PDB entry 4XL3 | X-ray diffraction, 1.70 A resolution | chains A and B

== Chain A (and B) ==
Molecule: Acetyl-CoA acetyltransferase
From: Clostridium acetobutylicum (strain EA 2018)
Notes: EC 2.1.3.9; chain B of this document is another copy of the same molecule, construct and numbering; everything in this record applies to it too
UniProt: F0K5D8 (F0K5D8_CLOAE); numbering as in UniProt (aligned over 1-392)
Sequence (400 residues; each row starts with the number of its first residue):
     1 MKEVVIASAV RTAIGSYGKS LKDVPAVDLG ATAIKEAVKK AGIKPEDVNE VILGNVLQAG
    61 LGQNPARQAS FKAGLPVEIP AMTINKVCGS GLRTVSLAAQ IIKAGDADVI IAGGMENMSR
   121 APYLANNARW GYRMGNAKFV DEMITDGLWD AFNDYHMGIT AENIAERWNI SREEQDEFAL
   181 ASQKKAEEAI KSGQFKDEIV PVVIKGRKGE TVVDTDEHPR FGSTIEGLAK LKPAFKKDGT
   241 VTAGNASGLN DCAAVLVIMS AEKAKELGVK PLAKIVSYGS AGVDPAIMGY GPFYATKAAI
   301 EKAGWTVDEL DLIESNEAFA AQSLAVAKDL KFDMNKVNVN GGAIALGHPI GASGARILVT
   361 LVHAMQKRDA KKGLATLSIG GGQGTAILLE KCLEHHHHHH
Not modelled in the structure: 394-400
Construct notes: engineered mutation Ser-378 (Cys in F0K5D8); expression tag (393-400)

== How chain A and chain B interact ==
Pairs across the interface - 151 pairs, chain A then chain B:
  Met-1(A) / Met-1(B)  hydrophobic
  Met-1(A) / Lys-103(B)
  Met-1(A) / Ala-104(B)
  Tyr-17(A) / Arg-129(B)  hydrogen bond
  Tyr-17(A) / Trp-130(B)  hydrophobic
  Gly-18(A) / Trp-130(B)
  Glu-50(A) / Arg-93(B)  salt bridge
  Gln-58(A) / Gln-58(B)
  Gln-58(A) / Asn-85(B)
  Gln-58(A) / Asp-146(B)
  Ala-59(A) / Ala-59(B)  hydrophobic
  Ala-59(A) / Leu-124(B)
  Ala-59(A) / Asp-146(B)
  Gly-60(A) / Leu-124(B)
  Gly-60(A) / Thr-145(B)
  Gly-60(A) / Asp-146(B)  hydrogen bond (backbone-side chain)
  Leu-61(A) / Asp-146(B)  hydrogen bond (backbone-side chain)
  Gly-62(A) / Thr-145(B)
  Gly-62(A) / Asp-146(B)  hydrogen bond (backbone-side chain)
  Gln-63(A) / Val-87(B)
  Gln-63(A) / Thr-145(B)
  Gln-63(A) / Asp-146(B)
  Gln-63(A) / Gly-147(B)  hydrogen bond (side chain-backbone)
  Gln-63(A) / Leu-148(B)
  Gln-63(A) / Trp-149(B)
  Gln-63(A) / Asp-150(B)
  Gln-63(A) / Met-157(B)
  Gln-63(A) / Gly-380(B)
  Gln-63(A) / Gly-381(B)  hydrogen bond (side chain-backbone)
  Asn-64(A) / Asn-85(B)
  Asn-64(A) / Lys-86(B)
  Asn-64(A) / Val-87(B)
  Asn-64(A) / Gln-383(B)  hydrogen bond
  Arg-67(A) / Val-283(B)  hydrogen bond (side chain-backbone)
  Arg-67(A) / Gly-381(B)  hydrogen bond (side chain-backbone)
  Arg-67(A) / Gly-382(B)  hydrogen bond (side chain-backbone)
  Arg-67(A) / Gln-383(B)
  Gln-68(A) / Ala-151(B)
  Gln-68(A) / Phe-152(B)
  Phe-71(A) / Phe-152(B)  hydrophobic
  Val-77(A) / Gly-282(B)
  Val-77(A) / Val-283(B)
  Glu-78(A) / Gly-282(B)  hydrogen bond (backbone-backbone)
  Pro-80(A) / Lys-86(B)
  Pro-80(A) / Ser-280(B)
  Pro-80(A) / Ala-281(B)
  Pro-80(A) / Gln-383(B)
  Ala-81(A) / Lys-86(B)  hydrogen bond (backbone-side chain)
  Ala-81(A) / Gln-383(B)  hydrogen bond (backbone-side chain)
  Met-82(A) / Asn-85(B)
  Met-82(A) / Arg-93(B)
  Met-82(A) / Leu-97(B)  hydrophobic
  Thr-83(A) / Thr-83(B)
  Thr-83(A) / Ile-84(B)
  Thr-83(A) / Asn-85(B)  hydrogen bond (backbone-backbone)
  Ile-84(A) / Thr-83(B)
  Ile-84(A) / Ile-84(B)  hydrophobic
  Asn-85(A) / Gln-58(B)
  Asn-85(A) / Asn-64(B)
  Asn-85(A) / Met-82(B)
  Asn-85(A) / Thr-83(B)  hydrogen bond (backbone-backbone)
  Lys-86(A) / Asn-64(B)
  Lys-86(A) / Pro-80(B)
  Lys-86(A) / Ala-81(B)  hydrogen bond (side chain-backbone)
  Val-87(A) / Gln-63(B)
  Val-87(A) / Asn-64(B)
  Arg-93(A) / Glu-50(B)  salt bridge
  Arg-93(A) / Met-82(B)
  Arg-93(A) / Ile-101(B)
  Leu-97(A) / Met-82(B)  hydrophobic
  Leu-97(A) / Leu-97(B)  hydrophobic
  Gln-100(A) / Ile-101(B)
  Gln-100(A) / Ala-104(B)
  Gln-100(A) / Asp-106(B)  hydrogen bond
  Ile-101(A) / Arg-93(B)
  Ile-101(A) / Leu-97(B)  hydrophobic
  Ile-101(A) / Gln-100(B)
  Lys-103(A) / Met-1(B)
  Lys-103(A) / Ala-104(B)
  Ala-104(A) / Met-1(B)
  Ala-104(A) / Gln-100(B)
  Ala-104(A) / Lys-103(B)
  Asp-106(A) / Gln-100(B)  hydrogen bond
  Asp-106(A) / Tyr-278(B)  hydrogen bond
  Asp-106(A) / Lys-302(B)  salt bridge
  Ser-119(A) / Arg-129(B)
  Ser-119(A) / Trp-130(B)  hydrogen bond (backbone-side chain)
  Ala-121(A) / Arg-129(B)  hydrogen bond (backbone-side chain)
  Pro-122(A) / Ala-125(B)
  Pro-122(A) / Asn-126(B)
  Pro-122(A) / Arg-129(B)  hydrogen bond (backbone-side chain)
  Tyr-123(A) / Leu-124(B)
  Tyr-123(A) / Ala-125(B)  hydrogen bond (backbone-backbone)
  Tyr-123(A) / Ala-128(B)  hydrophobic
  Tyr-123(A) / Arg-129(B)
  Leu-124(A) / Gly-60(B)
  Leu-124(A) / Tyr-123(B)
  Leu-124(A) / Leu-124(B)  hydrophobic
  Ala-125(A) / Pro-122(B)
  Ala-125(A) / Tyr-123(B)  hydrogen bond (backbone-backbone)
  Ala-125(A) / Phe-139(B)  hydrophobic
  Asn-126(A) / Pro-122(B)
  Ala-128(A) / Tyr-123(B)  hydrophobic
  Ala-128(A) / Phe-139(B)  hydrophobic
  Arg-129(A) / Tyr-17(B)  hydrogen bond
  Arg-129(A) / Ser-119(B)
  Arg-129(A) / Ala-121(B)  hydrogen bond (side chain-backbone)
  Arg-129(A) / Pro-122(B)  hydrogen bond (side chain-backbone)
  Arg-129(A) / Tyr-123(B)
  Arg-129(A) / Asp-141(B)  salt bridge
  Arg-129(A) / Met-143(B)
  Trp-130(A) / Tyr-17(B)  hydrophobic
  Trp-130(A) / Gly-18(B)
  Trp-130(A) / Ser-119(B)  hydrogen bond (side chain-backbone)
  Phe-139(A) / Ala-125(B)  hydrophobic
  Phe-139(A) / Ala-128(B)  hydrophobic
  Asp-141(A) / Arg-129(B)  salt bridge
  Met-143(A) / Arg-129(B)
  Thr-145(A) / Gly-60(B)
  Thr-145(A) / Gly-62(B)
  Thr-145(A) / Gln-63(B)
  Asp-146(A) / Gln-58(B)
  Asp-146(A) / Ala-59(B)
  Asp-146(A) / Gly-60(B)  hydrogen bond (side chain-backbone)
  Asp-146(A) / Leu-61(B)  hydrogen bond (side chain-backbone)
  Asp-146(A) / Gly-62(B)  hydrogen bond (side chain-backbone)
  Asp-146(A) / Gln-63(B)
  Gly-147(A) / Gln-63(B)  hydrogen bond (backbone-side chain)
  Leu-148(A) / Gln-63(B)
  Trp-149(A) / Gln-63(B)
  Ala-151(A) / Gln-68(B)
  Phe-152(A) / Arg-67(B)
  Phe-152(A) / Gln-68(B)
  Phe-152(A) / Phe-71(B)  hydrophobic
  Met-157(A) / Gln-63(B)
  Tyr-278(A) / Asp-106(B)  hydrogen bond
  Ser-280(A) / Pro-80(B)
  Ala-281(A) / Glu-78(B)
  Gly-282(A) / Val-77(B)
  Gly-282(A) / Glu-78(B)  hydrogen bond (backbone-backbone)
  Val-283(A) / Arg-67(B)  hydrogen bond (backbone-side chain)
  Val-283(A) / Val-77(B)
  Lys-302(A) / Asp-106(B)  salt bridge
  Gly-380(A) / Gln-63(B)
  Gly-381(A) / Gln-63(B)  hydrogen bond (backbone-side chain)
  Gly-381(A) / Arg-67(B)  hydrogen bond (backbone-side chain)
  Gly-382(A) / Arg-67(B)  hydrogen bond (backbone-side chain)
  Gln-383(A) / Asn-64(B)  hydrogen bond
  Gln-383(A) / Arg-67(B)
  Gln-383(A) / Pro-80(B)
  Gln-383(A) / Ala-81(B)  hydrogen bond (side chain-backbone)
Interface residues without a listed pair, chain A (70 interface residues in all): Pro-65, Ile-79, Met-118, Arg-120, Glu-142, Asp-150, Asp-284, Pro-285
Interface residues without a listed pair, chain B (69 interface residues in all): Pro-65, Met-118, Arg-120, Glu-142, Asp-284, Pro-285

== In short ==
Chain A and chain B form an interface of 70 and 69 residues respectively, with 40 hydrogen bonds and 6 salt
bridges. Among the polar pairs are Glu-50(A)/Arg-93(B), Asp-106(A)/Lys-302(B) and Arg-129(A)/Asp-141(B).
Chain A and chain B are both Acetyl-CoA acetyltransferase (Clostridium acetobutylicum (strain EA 2018)); the
structure, Crystal structure of reduced form of thiolase from Clostridium acetobutylicum, was determined by
X-ray diffraction together with 4WYR, 4WYS, 4XL2 and 4XL4 from the same study.
